2H9R - chains A and B of the 3 polymer chains in the assembly; structure by solution NMR.

== Chain A (and B) ==
Name: cAMP-dependent protein kinase type II-alpha regulatory subunit
Organism: Rattus norvegicus
Notes: EC 2.7.1.37; fragment: N-terminal docking and dimerization domain, residues 4-46; chain B of this document is another copy of the same molecule, construct and numbering; everything in this record applies to it too
UniProt: P12368 (KAP2_RAT); residues 4-46 here correspond to UniProt positions 2-44 (UniProt number = residue number - 2)
Chain sequence (46 residues; each row starts with the number of its first residue):
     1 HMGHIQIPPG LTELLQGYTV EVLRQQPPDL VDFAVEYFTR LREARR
Reported in the primary citation:
  - conformationally variable residues: Leu11, Leu15

== Interface between chain A and chain B ==
Residue-residue contacts (22):
  Ile7(A) - Leu23(B)
  Leu11(A) - Val22(B)
  Leu11(A) - Leu30(B)
  Leu15(A) - Leu15(B)
  Val22(A) - Leu11(B)
  Leu23(A) - Pro8(B)
  Asp29(A) - Arg42(B)
  Leu30(A) - Leu11(B)
  Leu30(A) - Leu14(B)
  Val31(A) - Arg42(B)
  Asp32(A) - Arg42(B)
  Ala34(A) - Phe38(B)
  Val35(A) - Phe38(B)
  Val35(A) - Thr39(B)
  Phe38(A) - Val31(B)
  Phe38(A) - Ala34(B)
  Phe38(A) - Val35(B)
  Phe38(A) - Phe38(B)
  Thr39(A) - Val35(B)
  Arg42(A) - Val31(B)
  Arg42(A) - Asp32(B)
  Arg42(A) - Val35(B)
Also at the interface, not in a pair above, chain A (16 interface residues in all): Gln26, Leu41
Also at the interface, not in a pair above, chain B (18 interface residues in all): Ile5, Ile7, Thr19, Leu41

== In short ==
16 residues of chain A and 18 residues of chain B are in contact. The paper reports conformational variability
at Leu11(A) and Leu15(A).
Both chains are cAMP-dependent protein kinase type II-alpha regulatory subunit (Rattus norvegicus). Entry 2H9R
(Docking and dimerization domain (D/D) of the regulatory subunit of the Type II-alpha cAMP-dependent protein
kinase ...) was determined by solution NMR, deposited together with 2DRN.
